Entry 3P45 (X-ray diffraction, 2.53 A resolution); this record covers chains A and B of the 4 polymer chains in the assembly.

# Chain A
Protein: caspase-6
Organism: Homo sapiens
UniProtKB: P55212 (CASP6_HUMAN); residue numbers follow UniProt; this construct covers 1-179
Sequence (179 residues; row label = number of the first residue in the row):
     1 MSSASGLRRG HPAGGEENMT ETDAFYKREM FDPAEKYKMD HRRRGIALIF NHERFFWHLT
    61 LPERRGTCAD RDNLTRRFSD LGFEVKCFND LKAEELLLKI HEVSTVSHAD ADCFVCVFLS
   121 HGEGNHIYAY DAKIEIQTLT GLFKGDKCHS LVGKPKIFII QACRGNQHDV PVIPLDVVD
Disordered / not traced: 1-30, 164-179

# Chain B
Protein: caspase-6
Organism: Homo sapiens
UniProtKB: P55212 (CASP6_HUMAN); residue numbers follow UniProt; this construct covers 193-293
Sequence (108 residues; row label = number of the first residue in the row):
   193 DAASVYTLPA GADFLMCYSV AEGYYSHRET VNGSWYIQDL CEMLGKYGSS LEFTELLTLV
   253 NRKVSQRRVD FCKDPSAIGK KQVPCFASML TKKLHFFPKS NRHHHHHH
Disordered / not traced: 193-197, 213-221, 261-273, 292-300
Construct notes: expression tag (294-300)

# Interface between chain A and chain B
Contacting residue pairs (69):
  P33(A) with K285(B), hydrogen bond (backbone-side chain)
  E35(A) with K284(B); K285(B), hydrogen bond (backbone-backbone)
  K36(A) with K285(B); H287(B); F289(B)
  Y37(A) with D205(B), hydrogen bond; L282(B); T283(B), hydrogen bond (side chain-backbone); K284(B); K285(B), hydrogen bond (backbone-backbone)
  M39(A) with L286(B), hydrophobic; H287(B); F288(B), hydrophobic; K291(B), hydrogen bond (backbone-side chain)
  D40(A) with K291(B)
  H41(A) with K291(B), hydrogen bond (backbone-side chain)
  R44(A) with F288(B); F289(B), hydrogen bond (side chain-backbone); K291(B)
  G66(A) with T222(B); G225(B)
  A69(A) with V223(B); N224(B); G225(B)
  D70(A) with G225(B); S226(B), hydrogen bond (side chain-backbone); I229(B)
  N73(A) with C233(B), hydrogen bond (backbone-side chain)
  L74(A) with I229(B), hydrophobic; C233(B)
  R77(A) with C233(B), hydrogen bond (side chain-backbone); L236(B); G237(B)
  L81(A) with G240(B); S241(B)
  F83(A) with F288(B), hydrophobic
  D112(A) with K291(B), salt bridge
  C113(A) with F288(B), hydrophobic
  N125(A) with T199(B)
  T140(A) with A202(B); F206(B)
  F143(A) with F206(B)
  K144(A) with A202(B); F206(B)
  G153(A) with D205(B)
  K154(A) with D205(B)
  P155(A) with D205(B); L286(B), hydrophobic
  K156(A) with A204(B); D205(B), hydrogen bond (backbone-backbone); F206(B); L207(B), hydrogen bond (backbone-backbone)
  I157(A) with L207(B); L286(B), hydrophobic
  F158(A) with F206(B), hydrophobic; L207(B), hydrogen bond (backbone-backbone); M208(B); C209(B), hydrogen bond (backbone-backbone)
  I159(A) with C209(B); L232(B), hydrophobic
  I160(A) with C209(B), hydrogen bond (backbone-backbone); Y210(B); S211(B), hydrogen bond (backbone-backbone)
  Q161(A) with S211(B), hydrogen bond; S226(B), hydrogen bond; Y228(B)
  A162(A) with S211(B); V212(B)
Other interface residues (no listed pair), chain A (42 interface residues in all): A34, R42, R43, R65, F78, L119, I136, Q137, G141, C163
Other interface residues (no listed pair), chain B (36 interface residues in all): Y198, Q230, F245

# In short
Chain A and chain B form an interface of 42 and 36 residues respectively, with 19 hydrogen bonds and 1 salt
bridge. Polar contacts include D112(A)-K291(B), P33(A)-K285(B) and Y37(A)-D205(B).
Chain A is caspase-6 and chain B is caspase-6, both from Homo sapiens; the structure, Crystal structure of
apo-caspase-6 at physiological pH, was determined by X-ray diffraction.
